PDB entry 5SZX | X-ray diffraction, 2.25 A resolution | chains D and A of the 4 polymer chains in the assembly

# Chain D
Molecule: 18-nt DNA strand
Sequence (18 nucleotides; numbered 102 to 119; the number before each row is that of its first residue):
   102 AAGCACTGAGCGATGAAG
Modified / non-standard residues: 5CM (5-methyl-2'-deoxy-cytidine-5'-monophosphate) at position 112

# Chain A
Molecule: Zta transcription factor
From: Epstein-Barr virus
Notes: fragment: DNA binding domain
UniProtKB: P03206 (BZLF1_EBVB9); residues 175-236 here = UniProt positions 175-236
Sequence (62 residues; each row starts with the number of its first residue):
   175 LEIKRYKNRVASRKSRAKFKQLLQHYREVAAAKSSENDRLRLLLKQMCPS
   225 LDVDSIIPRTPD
Construct notes: engineered mutation Ser189 (Cys in P03206)
From the paper describing this entry:
  - binding site for the 18-nt DNA strand (chain D): Asn182, Ala185, Ser186, Arg190
  - contacts within the chain: Ser186-Arg190 (hydrogen bond)
  - binding site for the 18-nt DNA strand: Ala185, Ser186
  - mutagenesis - S186A: decreased binding to meZRE2
  - specificity-determining residues: Ser186

# How chain D and chain A interact
Residue-residue contacts (8; chain D residue first):
  DC107(D) - Asn182(A)  base contact
  DC107(D) - Lys188(A)  salt bridge to the phosphate
  DT108(D) - Asn182(A)  hydrogen bond to the base
  DT108(D) - Ala185(A)  base contact
  DT108(D) - Ser186(A)  base contact
  DT108(D) - Ser189(A)  hydrogen bond to the phosphate
  DT108(D) - Lys192(A)  salt bridge to the phosphate
  DG109(D) - Phe193(A)  phosphate contact
Other interface residues (no listed pair), chain D (4 interface residues in all): DA110

# Summary
4 residues of chain D and 7 residues of chain A are in contact; the contacts include 2 hydrogen bonds and 2
salt bridges. Among the polar pairs are DT108(D)-Asn182(A), DT108(D)-Ser189(A) and DC107(D)-Lys188(A). From
the paper: a binding site for the 18-nt DNA strand (chain D) at Asn182(A), Ala185(A) and Ser186(A) among
others; S186A of chain A reduces binding to meZRE2.
Here chain D is an 18-nt DNA strand and chain A is Zta transcription factor (Epstein-Barr virus). Entry 5SZX
(Epstein-Barr virus Zta DNA binding domain homodimer in complex with methylated DNA) was determined by X-ray
diffraction (same publication as 5T01).
